Entry 5NO5 (X-ray diffraction, 2.50 A resolution); this record covers chains A and B.

[Chain A (and B)]
Protein: AbyA5
Notes: chain B of this document is another copy of the same molecule, construct and numbering; everything in this record applies to it too
UniProtKB: F4F7F5 (F4F7F5_VERMA); residues 20-374 here correspond to UniProt positions 1-355 (UniProt number = residue number - 19)
Amino-acid sequence (374 residues; each row starts with the number of its first residue):
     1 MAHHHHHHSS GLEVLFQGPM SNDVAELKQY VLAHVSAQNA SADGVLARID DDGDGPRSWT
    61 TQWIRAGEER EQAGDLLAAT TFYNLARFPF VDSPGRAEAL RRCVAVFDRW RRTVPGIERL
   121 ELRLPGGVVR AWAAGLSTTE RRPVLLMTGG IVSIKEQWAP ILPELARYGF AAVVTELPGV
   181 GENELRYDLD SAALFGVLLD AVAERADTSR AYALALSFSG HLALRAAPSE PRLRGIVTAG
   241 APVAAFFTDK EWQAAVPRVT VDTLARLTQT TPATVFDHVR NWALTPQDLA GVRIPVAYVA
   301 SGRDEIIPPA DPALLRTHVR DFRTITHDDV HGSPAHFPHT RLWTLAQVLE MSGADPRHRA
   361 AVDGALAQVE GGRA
Disordered / not traced: 1-21, 371-374
Construct notes: initiating methionine (1); expression tag (2-19)

[Chain A / chain B interface]
Contacting residue pairs (37):
  S36(A) with R341(B)
  A37(A) with F337(B); R341(B)
  A40(A) with E164(B)
  D43(A) with E164(B); R167(B); R341(B), salt bridge
  G44(A) with E164(B), hydrogen bond (backbone-side chain); R167(B)
  A47(A) with R167(B)
  E69(A) with T113(B)
  R70(A) with W110(B); T113(B), hydrogen bond (side chain-backbone); V114(B)
  A73(A) with T113(B)
  G74(A) with G74(B)
  D75(A) with W110(B), hydrogen bond
  W110(A) with R70(B); D75(B), hydrogen bond
  T113(A) with E69(B); R70(B), hydrogen bond (backbone-side chain); A73(B)
  V114(A) with R70(B)
  E164(A) with A40(B); D43(B); G44(B), hydrogen bond (side chain-backbone)
  R167(A) with D43(B); G44(B); A47(B)
  F337(A) with A37(B)
  R341(A) with S36(B); A37(B); A40(B); D43(B), salt bridge
  Q368(A) with Q29(B); A33(B)
  E370(A) with R303(B)
Other interface residues (no listed pair), chain A (28 interface residues in all): L32, S41, I161, Y168, A335, P338, A365, V369
Other interface residues (no listed pair), chain B (28 interface residues in all): L32, S41, I161, Y168, A335, P338, A365

[Summary]
The chain A/chain B interface involves 28 residues from each chain, with 6 hydrogen bonds and 2 salt bridges.
Polar contacts include D43(A)-R341(B), G44(A)-E164(B) and R70(A)-T113(B).
Both chains are AbyA5. Entry 5NO5 (AbyA5 Wildtype) was determined by X-ray diffraction together with 4YWF from
the same study.
